PDB entry 8BN2 | X-ray diffraction, 1.63 A resolution | chains A and B

[Chain A (and B)]
Protein: Glutamate receptor ionotropic, delta-1
Source organism: Homo sapiens
Notes: chain B of this document is another copy of the same molecule, construct and numbering; everything in this record applies to it too
UniProtKB: Q9ULK0 (GRID1_HUMAN); numbering as in UniProt; present here: 436-547, 664-823
Sequence (282 residues; each row starts with the number of its first residue; note: 114 numbers in that range are skipped by the numbering (no residue carries them; nothing is unmodelled there)):
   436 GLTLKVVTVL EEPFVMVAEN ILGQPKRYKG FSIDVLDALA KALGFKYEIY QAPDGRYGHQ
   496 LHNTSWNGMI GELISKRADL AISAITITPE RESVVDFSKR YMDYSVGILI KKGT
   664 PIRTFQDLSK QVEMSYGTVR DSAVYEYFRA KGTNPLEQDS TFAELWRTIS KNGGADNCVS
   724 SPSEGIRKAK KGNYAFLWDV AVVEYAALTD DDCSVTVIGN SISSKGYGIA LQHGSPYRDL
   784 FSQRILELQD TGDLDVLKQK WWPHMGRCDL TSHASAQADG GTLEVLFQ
Unresolved in the structure: 816-831 (chain B: 436, 497-499, 817-831)
Construct notes: linker (548-549); expression tag (824-831)
Disulfides: Cys756-Cys811
Covalent attachments: N-acetylglucosamine (NAG) linked to Asn498
Ion coordination: Ca2+ site 1: Glu527, Val530, Asp531; Ca2+ site 2 near Gly548 (its only coordinating residue here); Ca2+ site 3 near Asp782 (its only coordinating residue here)
Residues lining bound ligands: D-serine (DSN): Tyr492, Ala519, Ile520, Thr521, Arg526, Tyr539, Ala686, Val687, Trp741, Asp742, Tyr770
Curated features (UniProtKB/Swiss-Prot):
  - binding site (Ca(2+)): Glu527, Val530, Asp531, Asp753, Asp755, Ser757
  - glycosylation: Asn498 (N-linked (GlcNAc...) asparagine)
  - mutagenesis: Glu446 (E446Q: Loss of GABA recognition. No effect on serine recognition)

[How chain A and chain B interact]
Contacting residue pairs (44; chain A residue first):
  Ile522(A) - Lys534(B)
  Ile522(A) - Leu789(B)  hydrophobic
  Pro524(A) - Gln786(B)  hydrogen bond (backbone-side chain)
  Pro524(A) - Leu789(B)
  Pro524(A) - Glu790(B)
  Pro524(A) - Asp793(B)
  Glu525(A) - Asp793(B)
  Glu527(A) - Lys534(B)  salt bridge
  Glu527(A) - Gln786(B)
  Glu527(A) - Leu789(B)
  Ser528(A) - Gln786(B)  hydrogen bond (backbone-side chain)
  Phe532(A) - Lys534(B)  hydrogen bond (backbone-side chain)
  Ser533(A) - Lys534(B)
  Lys534(A) - Ile522(B)
  Lys534(A) - Glu527(B)  salt bridge
  Lys534(A) - Phe532(B)  hydrogen bond (side chain-backbone)
  Lys534(A) - Ser533(B)
  Lys534(A) - Arg781(B)
  Arg535(A) - Arg535(B)
  Arg535(A) - Asp538(B)  salt bridge
  Asp538(A) - Arg535(B)  salt bridge
  Asp538(A) - Ser766(B)
  Lys694(A) - Asp793(B)
  Ser766(A) - Asp538(B)
  Ser767(A) - Gln792(B)
  Lys768(A) - Asp793(B)  salt bridge
  Arg781(A) - Lys534(B)
  Arg781(A) - Asp782(B)  salt bridge
  Asp782(A) - Arg781(B)  salt bridge
  Gln786(A) - Pro524(B)  hydrogen bond (side chain-backbone)
  Gln786(A) - Glu527(B)
  Gln786(A) - Ser528(B)  hydrogen bond (side chain-backbone)
  Leu789(A) - Ile522(B)  hydrophobic
  Leu789(A) - Pro524(B)
  Leu789(A) - Glu527(B)
  Glu790(A) - Pro524(B)
  Gln792(A) - Ser767(B)
  Asp793(A) - Pro524(B)
  Asp793(A) - Glu525(B)
  Asp798(A) - Lys694(B)  salt bridge
  Gln802(A) - Leu699(B)
  Gln802(A) - Glu700(B)
  Gln802(A) - Gln701(B)
  His807(A) - Gln701(B)
Interface residues without a listed pair, chain A (28 interface residues in all): Thr523, Ile765, Val799, Met808
Interface residues without a listed pair, chain B (30 interface residues in all): Thr523, Asp702, Ile765, Lys768, Thr794, Gly795, Lys801

[Overview]
28 residues of chain A face 30 of chain B across their interface, with 6 hydrogen bonds and 8 salt bridges.
Polar pairs include Glu527(A)-Lys534(B), Arg535(A)-Asp538(B) and Lys768(A)-Asp793(B). Bound to chain A:
D-serine. N-acetylglucosamine is covalently linked to Asn498(A).
Both chains are Glutamate receptor ionotropic, delta-1 (Homo sapiens). Entry 8BN2 (Crystal structure of the
ligand-binding domain (LBD) of human iGluR Delta-1 (GluD1) in complex with D-Serine) was determined by X-ray
diffraction, deposited together with 8BLJ and 8BN5.
